6UUC - chains BBB and DDD of the 9 polymer chains in the assembly; structure by X-ray diffraction, 4.10 A resolution (low resolution: residue-level contacts below are approximate; hydrogen-bond / salt-bridge calls are withheld).

Chain BBB:
Protein: DNA-directed RNA polymerase subunit alpha
From: Escherichia coli
Notes: EC 2.7.7.6
Reference sequence: A0A377D9Q8 (A0A377D9Q8_ECOLX); numbering as in UniProt (aligned over 1-235)
Amino-acid sequence (242 residues; each row starts with the number of its first residue; numbers below 1 keep their minus sign (Ala-6 is residue -6)):
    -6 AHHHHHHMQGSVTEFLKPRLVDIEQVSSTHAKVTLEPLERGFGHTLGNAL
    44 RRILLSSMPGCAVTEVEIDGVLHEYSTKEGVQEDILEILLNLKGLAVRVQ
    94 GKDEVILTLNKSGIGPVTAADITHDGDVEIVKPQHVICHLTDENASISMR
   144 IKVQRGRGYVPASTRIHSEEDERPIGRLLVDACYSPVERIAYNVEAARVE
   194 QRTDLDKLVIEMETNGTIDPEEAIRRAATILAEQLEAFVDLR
Not modelled in the structure: -6 to 5, 234-235
Construct notes: expression tag (-6 to 0)

Chain DDD:
Protein: DNA-directed RNA polymerase subunit beta'
From: Escherichia coli
Notes: EC 2.7.7.6
Reference sequence: P0A8T7 (RPOC_ECOLI); residue numbers follow UniProt; this construct covers 1-1407
Amino-acid sequence (1407 residues; numbered 1 to 1407; the number before each row is that of its first residue):
     1 MKDLLKFLKAQTKTEEFDAIKIALASPDMIRSWSFGEVKKPETINYRTFK
    51 PERDGLFCARIFGPVKDYECLCGKYKRLKHRGVICEKCGVEVTQTKVRRE
   101 RMGHIELASPTAHIWFLKSLPSRIGLLLDMPLRDIERVLYFESYVVIEGG
   151 MTNLERQQILTEEQYLDALEEFGDEFDAKMGAEAIQALLKSMDLEQECEQ
   201 LREELNETNSETKRKKLTKRIKLLEAFVQSGNKPEWMILTVLPVLPPDLR
   251 PLVPLDGGRFATSDLNDLYRRVINRNNRLKRLLDLAAPDIIVRNEKRMLQ
   301 EAVDALLDNGRRGRAITGSNKRPLKSLADMIKGKQGRFRQNLLGKRVDYS
   351 GRSVITVGPYLRLHQCGLPKKMALELFKPFIYGKLELRGLATTIKAAKKM
   401 VEREEAVVWDILDEVIREHPVLLNRAPTLHRLGIQAFEPVLIEGKAIQLH
   451 PLVCAAYNADFDGDQMAVHVPLTLEAQLEARALMMSTNNILSPANGEPII
   501 VPSQDVVLGLYYMTRDCVNAKGEGMVLTGPKEAERLYRSGLASLHARVKV
   551 RITEYEKDANGELVAKTSLKDTTVGRAILWMIVPKGLPYSIVNQALGKKA
   601 ISKMLNTCYRILGLKPTVIFADQIMYTGFAYAARSGASVGIDDMVIPEKK
   651 HEIISEAEAEVAEIQEQFQSGLVTAGERYNKVIDIWAAANDRVSKAMMDN
   701 LQTETVINRDGQEEKQVSFNSIYMMADSGARGSAAQIRQLAGMRGLMAKP
   751 DGSIIETPITANFREGLNVLQYFISTHGARKGLADTALKTANSGYLTRRL
   801 VDVAQDLVVTEDDCGTHEGIMMTPVIEGGDVKEPLRDRVLGRVTAEDVLK
   851 PGTADILVPRNTLLHEQWCDLLEENSVDAVKVRSVVSCDTDFGVCAHCYG
   901 RDLARGHIINKGEAIGVIAAQSIGEPGTQLTMRTFHIGGAASRAAAESSI
   951 QVKNKGSIKLSNVKSVVNSSGKLVITSRNTELKLIDEFGRTKESYKVPYG
  1001 AVLAKGDGEQVAGGETVANWDPHTMPVITEVSGFVRFTDMIDGQTITRQT
  1051 DELTGLSSLVVLDSAERTAGGKDLRPALKIVDAQGNDVLIPGTDMPAQYF
  1101 LPGKAIVQLEDGVQISSGDTLARIPQESGGTKDITGGLPRVADLFEARRP
  1151 KEPAILAEISGIVSFGKETKGKRRLVITPVDGSDPYEEMIPKWRQLNVFE
  1201 GERVERGDVISDGPEAPHDILRLRGVHAVTRYIVNEVQDVYRLQGVKIND
  1251 KHIEVIVRQMLRKATIVNAGSSDFLEGEQVEYSRVKIANRELEANGKVGA
  1301 TYSRDLLGITKASLATESFISAASFQETTRVLTEAAVAGKRDELRGLKEN
  1351 VIVGRLIPAGTGYAYHQDRMRRRAAGEAPAAPQVTAEDASASLAELLNAG
  1401 LGGSDNE
Not modelled in the structure: 1-14, 932-943, 1377-1407
Curated features (UniProtKB/Swiss-Prot):
  - binding site (Zn(2+)): Cys70, Cys72, Cys85, Cys88, Cys814, Cys888, Cys895, Cys898
  - binding site (Mg(2+)): Asp460, Asp462, Asp464
  - modified residue: Lys983 (N6-acetyllysine)
  - mutagenesis: Gln504 (Q504P: Resistant to antibiotics salinamide A and B), Asn690 (N690D: Resistant to antibiotics salinamide A and B), Met697 (M697V: Resistant to antibiotics salinamide A and B), Ala735 (A735T: Resistant to antibiotics salinamide A and B), Arg738 (R738C/H/P/S: Resistant to antibiotics salinamide A and B), Ala748 (A748E: Resistant to antibiotics salinamide A and B), Pro758 (P758S/T: Resistant to antibiotics salinamide A and B), Phe763 (F763C: Resistant to antibiotics salinamide A and B), Ser775 (S775A: Resistant to antibiotics salinamide A and B), Ala779 (A779T/V: Resistant to antibiotics salinamide A and B), Arg780 (R780C: Resistant to antibiotics salinamide A and B), Gly782 (G782A/C: Resistant to antibiotics salinamide A and B), 1 further mutagenesis entry in UniProt
Ion coordination: Zn2+ site 1: Cys72, Cys85, Cys88; Mg2+: Asp460, Asp462, Asp464 (shared with 1 residue of chain 333); Zn2+ site 2: Cys814, Cys895
Residues lining bound ligands: ATP: Arg425, Asn458, Asp460, Arg731

How chain BBB and chain DDD interact:
Residue-residue contacts (15; chain BBB residue first):
  Arg44(BBB) - Arg538(DDD)
  Glu80(BBB) - Leu569(DDD)
  Leu83(BBB) - Val526(DDD)
  Lys86(BBB) - Val526(DDD)
  Tyr152(BBB) - Met525(DDD)
  Asp174(BBB) - Met525(DDD)
  Cys176(BBB) - Arg535(DDD)
  Val180(BBB) - Arg535(DDD)
  Glu181(BBB) - Thr528(DDD)
  Glu181(BBB) - Lys531(DDD)
  Glu181(BBB) - Arg535(DDD)
  Arg182(BBB) - Glu534(DDD)
  Arg182(BBB) - Met581(DDD)
  Arg191(BBB) - Asp410(DDD)
  Glu206(BBB) - Lys531(DDD)
Other interface residues (no listed pair), chain BBB (15 interface residues in all): Asn84, Gly151, Ser178
Other interface residues (no listed pair), chain DDD (16 interface residues in all): Asp413, Leu527, Glu532, Leu536, Leu541, Arg551

Overview:
The interface between chain BBB and chain DDD involves 15 residues on one side and 16 on the other. Ligands of
chain DDD: ATP. From UniProt: 8 Zn2+-binding residues, 3 Mg2+-binding residues and 13 mutagenesis sites on
chain DDD.
Chain BBB is DNA-directed RNA polymerase subunit alpha and chain DDD is DNA-directed RNA polymerase subunit
beta', both from Escherichia coli; the structure, E. coli sigma-S transcription initiation complex with a 3-nt
RNA and a mismatching ATP ("Fresh" crystal ..., was determined by X-ray diffraction (same publication as 6UTV,
6UTW, 6UTX, 6UTY, 6UTZ, 6UU0 and 11 further entries).
